PDB entry 4MDZ | X-ray diffraction, 2.68 A resolution | chains A and B

Chain A (and B):
Protein: Metal dependent phosphohydrolase
Source organism: Persephonella marina
Notes: chain B of this document is another copy of the same molecule, construct and numbering; everything in this record applies to it too
UniProt: C0QQ26 (C0QQ26_PERMH); residue numbers follow UniProt; this construct covers 2-363
Sequence (369 residues; each row starts with the number of its first residue; numbers below 1 keep their minus sign (Gly-5 is residue -5)):
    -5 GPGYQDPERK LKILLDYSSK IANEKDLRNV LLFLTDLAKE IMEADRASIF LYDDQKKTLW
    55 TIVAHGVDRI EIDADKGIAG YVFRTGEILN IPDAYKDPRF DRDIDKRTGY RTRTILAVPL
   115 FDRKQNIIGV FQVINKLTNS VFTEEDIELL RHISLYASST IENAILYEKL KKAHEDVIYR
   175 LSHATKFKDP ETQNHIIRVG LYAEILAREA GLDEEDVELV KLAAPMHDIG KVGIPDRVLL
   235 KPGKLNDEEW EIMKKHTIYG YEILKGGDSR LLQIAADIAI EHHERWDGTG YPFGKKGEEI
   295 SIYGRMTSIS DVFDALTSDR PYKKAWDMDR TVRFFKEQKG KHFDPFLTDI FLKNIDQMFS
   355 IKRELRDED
Unresolved in the structure: -5 to -1, 361-363 (chain B: -5 to -3, 361-363)
Sequence notes: expression tag (-5 to 1); engineered mutation Ala41 (Cys in C0QQ26), Ala197 (Cys in C0QQ26)
Bound ions: Fe ion site 1: Glu185, His189, Asp305; Fe ion site 2: Asp222, His250, His276, His277 (together with succinic acid); Fe ion site 3: Asp222 (together with succinic acid)
Ligand contacts:
  - succinic acid (SIN), molecule 1: Ser176, His177, Thr179, Lys180, Asp183, Pro184, Glu185, Thr186, Ile190, Asp222
  - succinic acid (SIN), molecule 2: Lys182, Lys225, Val226, Ile228, Asp230, Leu233
  - succinic acid (SIN), molecule 3: Glu185, Asp222, Lys225, Trp244, Met247, His250, His276, His277, Tyr285
  - succinic acid (SIN), molecule 4: Glu185, His277, Asp305, Val306, Ala309
  - succinic acid (SIN), molecule 5: Glu275, Glu278, Arg279, Trp280, Ile294, Gly298, Arg299, Ser302, Ile303, His336, Phe337, Asp338
From the paper describing this entry:
  - binding site for c-di-GMP: Lys235, Tyr285, Ala309, Leu310, Arg314, Lys317
  - conformationally variable residues (order/disorder transition): Glu185
  - catalytic residues: Asp183, Lys225 (proposed by the authors, not directly observed)
  - mutagenesis - E185A, D305A: decreased catalytic activity on c-di-GMP
  - mutagenesis - D183A, H189A, H221A, D222A, K225A, H250A, H276A, H277A, D308A: abolished catalytic activity
  - mutagenesis - G284A, Y285A, P286A, I294A, R314A, K317A: unchanged catalytic activity on c-di-GMP

Chain A / chain B interface:
Pairs across the interface (109):
  Glu2(A) - Glu139(B)
  Lys4(A) - Glu2(B)  salt bridge
  Lys4(A) - Leu5(B)
  Leu5(A) - Lys4(B)
  Leu5(A) - Leu5(B)
  Leu5(A) - Ile35(B)  hydrophobic
  Lys6(A) - Leu143(B)
  Lys6(A) - His146(B)
  Leu8(A) - Leu5(B)  hydrophobic
  Leu8(A) - Leu8(B)  hydrophobic
  Leu8(A) - Leu9(B)  hydrophobic
  Leu9(A) - Leu8(B)  hydrophobic
  Leu9(A) - His146(B)
  Leu9(A) - Ile147(B)  hydrophobic
  Asp10(A) - His146(B)  salt bridge
  Asp10(A) - Leu149(B)
  Ser12(A) - Tyr150(B)
  Ser13(A) - Leu149(B)  hydrogen bond (side chain-backbone)
  Ser13(A) - Tyr150(B)  hydrogen bond (side chain-backbone)
  Ser13(A) - Ser153(B)  hydrogen bond (backbone-side chain)
  Ala16(A) - Ser153(B)
  Ala16(A) - Thr154(B)
  Ala16(A) - Asn157(B)  hydrogen bond (backbone-side chain)
  Asn17(A) - Arg117(B)  hydrogen bond (backbone-side chain)
  Asn17(A) - Ser153(B)
  Ile35(A) - Leu5(B)  hydrophobic
  Arg117(A) - Asp207(B)  salt bridge
  Lys118(A) - Asp207(B)  salt bridge
  Glu142(A) - Lys6(B)
  Leu143(A) - Leu5(B)  hydrophobic
  Leu143(A) - Lys6(B)
  Leu143(A) - Leu9(B)  hydrophobic
  His146(A) - Lys6(B)
  His146(A) - Leu9(B)
  His146(A) - Asp10(B)  salt bridge
  Ile147(A) - Leu9(B)  hydrophobic
  Leu149(A) - Ser13(B)  hydrogen bond (backbone-side chain)
  Tyr150(A) - Ser12(B)
  Tyr150(A) - Ser13(B)  hydrogen bond (backbone-side chain)
  Ser153(A) - Ser13(B)  hydrogen bond (side chain-backbone)
  Ser153(A) - Asn17(B)  hydrogen bond
  Asn157(A) - Ala16(B)  hydrogen bond (side chain-backbone)
  Tyr161(A) - Tyr161(B)  hydrophobic
  Tyr161(A) - Leu164(B)  hydrophobic
  Leu164(A) - Tyr161(B)  hydrophobic
  Leu164(A) - Leu164(B)  hydrophobic
  Leu164(A) - His168(B)
  Lys166(A) - Asp262(B)
  Ala167(A) - His168(B)
  Ala167(A) - Ser263(B)
  His168(A) - Leu164(B)
  His168(A) - His168(B)  hydrogen bond
  Asp170(A) - Gly261(B)
  Asp170(A) - Asp262(B)  hydrogen bond (side chain-backbone)
  Asp170(A) - Ser263(B)  hydrogen bond (side chain-backbone)
  Asp170(A) - Leu266(B)
  Val171(A) - Val171(B)  hydrophobic
  Val171(A) - Ile172(B)  hydrophobic
  Val171(A) - Leu265(B)  hydrophobic
  Val171(A) - Leu266(B)  hydrophobic
  Ile172(A) - Val171(B)  hydrophobic
  Arg174(A) - Glu256(B)
  Arg174(A) - Ile257(B)  hydrogen bond (side chain-backbone)
  Arg174(A) - Gly260(B)
  Arg174(A) - Gly261(B)
  Arg174(A) - Leu266(B)
  Leu175(A) - Leu175(B)  hydrophobic
  Leu175(A) - Leu258(B)  hydrophobic
  Ala178(A) - Val226(B)
  Ala178(A) - Ile257(B)  hydrophobic
  Lys180(A) - Glu256(B)  hydrogen bond (side chain-backbone)
  Lys180(A) - Ile257(B)
  Phe181(A) - Gly227(B)
  Phe181(A) - Tyr253(B)
  Phe181(A) - Glu256(B)
  Phe181(A) - Ile257(B)  hydrophobic
  Lys182(A) - Val226(B)
  Lys182(A) - Ile228(B)  hydrogen bond (side chain-backbone)
  Lys182(A) - Asp230(B)  salt bridge
  Asp207(A) - Lys118(B)  salt bridge
  Glu209(A) - Arg117(B)  salt bridge
  Glu209(A) - Leu160(B)
  Ile223(A) - Leu175(B)  hydrophobic
  Val226(A) - Ala178(B)
  Val226(A) - Lys182(B)  hydrogen bond (backbone-side chain)
  Gly227(A) - Phe181(B)
  Gly227(A) - Lys182(B)
  Ile228(A) - Lys182(B)  hydrogen bond (backbone-side chain)
  Pro229(A) - Asp230(B)
  Asp230(A) - Lys182(B)  salt bridge
  Asp230(A) - Pro229(B)
  Asp230(A) - Asp230(B)  hydrogen bond (backbone-side chain)
  Tyr253(A) - Phe181(B)  hydrophobic
  Glu256(A) - Arg174(B)
  Glu256(A) - Lys180(B)
  Ile257(A) - Arg174(B)  hydrogen bond (backbone-side chain)
  Ile257(A) - Phe181(B)  hydrophobic
  Leu258(A) - Arg174(B)  hydrogen bond (backbone-side chain)
  Leu258(A) - Leu175(B)  hydrophobic
  Lys259(A) - Arg174(B)  hydrogen bond (backbone-side chain)
  Gly261(A) - Asp170(B)
  Gly261(A) - Arg174(B)
  Asp262(A) - Lys166(B)  salt bridge
  Asp262(A) - Asp170(B)  hydrogen bond (backbone-side chain)
  Ser263(A) - Ala167(B)
  Ser263(A) - Asp170(B)
  Leu265(A) - Val171(B)  hydrophobic
  Leu266(A) - Asp170(B)
  Leu266(A) - Val171(B)
Interface residues without a listed pair, chain A (60 interface residues in all): Lys19, Thr154, Leu160, Ser176, Met220, Gly260
Interface residues without a listed pair, chain B (62 interface residues in all): Lys19, Glu142, Lys165, Ser176, Thr179, Glu209, Met220, Ile223

Overview:
Chain A and chain B form an interface of 60 and 62 residues respectively; the contacts include 23 hydrogen
bonds and 10 salt bridges. Among the polar pairs are Lys4(A)-Glu2(B), Asp10(A)-His146(B) and
Arg117(A)-Asp207(B). From the paper: catalytic residues Asp183(A) and Lys225(A); D183A, H189A and H221A of
chain A, among others, abolish catalytic activity; 17 substitutions were tested in all.
Chain A and chain B are both Metal dependent phosphohydrolase (Persephonella marina); the structure, Crystal
structure of a HD-GYP domain (a cyclic-di-GMP phosphodiesterase) containing a tri-nuclear metal centre, was
determined by X-ray diffraction, deposited together with 4MCW.
